PDB entry 3V3Q | X-ray diffraction, 2.22 A resolution | chains A and B

== Chain A (and B) ==
Molecule: Nuclear receptor subfamily 4 group A member 1
Source organism: Homo sapiens
Notes: fragment: ligand-bingding domain; chain B of this document is another copy of the same molecule, construct and numbering; everything in this record applies to it too
UniProtKB: P22736 (NR4A1_HUMAN); residues 20-267 here correspond to UniProt positions 351-598 (UniProt number = residue number + 331)
Chain sequence (257 residues; each row starts with the number of its first residue):
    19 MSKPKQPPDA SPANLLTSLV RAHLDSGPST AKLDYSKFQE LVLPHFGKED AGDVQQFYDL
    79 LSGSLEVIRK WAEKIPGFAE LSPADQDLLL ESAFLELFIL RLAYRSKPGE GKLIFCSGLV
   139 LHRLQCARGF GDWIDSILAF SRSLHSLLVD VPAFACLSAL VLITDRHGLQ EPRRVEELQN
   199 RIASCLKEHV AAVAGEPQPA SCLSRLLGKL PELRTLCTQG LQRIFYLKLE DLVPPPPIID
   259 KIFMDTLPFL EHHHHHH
Not modelled in the structure: 19-26, 29, 213-216, 269-275 (chain B: 19-29, 268, 270-275)
Differences from the reference sequence: expression tag (19, 268-275)
UniProt features mapped onto this chain:
  - region: P190 to G213 (Binds lipopolysaccharide), P253 to T264 (AF-2)
  - modified residue: S20 (Phosphoserine)
Ligand contacts:
  - TMY (ethyl (2,3,4-trimethoxy-6-octanoylphenyl)acetate), molecule 1: H41, L42, P46, R119, Y122, R123, K125, L162, H163, L165, L166, V167, V169
  - TMY, molecule 2: E109, S110, A111, F112, L113, E114, R184, L231, R232, C235, T236, L239, I260, F261, T264

== Chain A / chain B interface ==
Residue-residue contacts (19):
  T236(A) - Y244(B)
  T236(A) - L247(B)
  L239(A) - F243(B)
  Q240(A) - F243(B)
  Q240(A) - Y244(B)
  F243(A) - L239(B)
  F243(A) - Q240(B)
  F243(A) - F243(B)  hydrophobic
  F243(A) - L265(B)  hydrophobic
  F243(A) - F267(B)  hydrophobic
  Y244(A) - Q240(B)
  K246(A) - F267(B)
  L247(A) - T236(B)
  L247(A) - P266(B)
  F261(A) - F243(B)  hydrophobic
  M262(A) - F267(B)  hydrophobic
  P266(A) - L247(B)
  F267(A) - K246(B)
  F267(A) - M262(B)  hydrophobic
Other interface residues (no listed pair), chain A (12 interface residues in all): L265
Other interface residues (no listed pair), chain B (13 interface residues in all): E248, F261

== Overview ==
The interface between chain A and chain B involves 12 residues on one side and 13 on the other. Chain A binds
compound TMY.
Chain A and chain B are both Nuclear receptor subfamily 4 group A member 1 (Homo sapiens); the structure,
Crystal Structure of Human Nur77 Ligand-binding Domain in Complex with Ethyl 2-[2,3,4
trimethoxy-6(1-octanoyl)phenyl]acetate, was determined by X-ray diffraction (same publication as 3V3E).
